4V1M - chains A and I of the 13 polymer chains in the assembly; structure by electron microscopy, 6.60 A resolution (low resolution: residue-level contacts below are approximate; hydrogen-bond / salt-bridge calls are withheld).

[Chain A]
Molecule: DNA-directed RNA polymerase II subunit RPB1
Source organism: Saccharomyces cerevisiae
Notes: EC 2.7.7.6
Reference sequence: P04050 (RPB1_YEAST); residue numbers follow UniProt; this construct covers 1-1733
Amino-acid sequence (1733 residues; row label = number of the first residue in the row):
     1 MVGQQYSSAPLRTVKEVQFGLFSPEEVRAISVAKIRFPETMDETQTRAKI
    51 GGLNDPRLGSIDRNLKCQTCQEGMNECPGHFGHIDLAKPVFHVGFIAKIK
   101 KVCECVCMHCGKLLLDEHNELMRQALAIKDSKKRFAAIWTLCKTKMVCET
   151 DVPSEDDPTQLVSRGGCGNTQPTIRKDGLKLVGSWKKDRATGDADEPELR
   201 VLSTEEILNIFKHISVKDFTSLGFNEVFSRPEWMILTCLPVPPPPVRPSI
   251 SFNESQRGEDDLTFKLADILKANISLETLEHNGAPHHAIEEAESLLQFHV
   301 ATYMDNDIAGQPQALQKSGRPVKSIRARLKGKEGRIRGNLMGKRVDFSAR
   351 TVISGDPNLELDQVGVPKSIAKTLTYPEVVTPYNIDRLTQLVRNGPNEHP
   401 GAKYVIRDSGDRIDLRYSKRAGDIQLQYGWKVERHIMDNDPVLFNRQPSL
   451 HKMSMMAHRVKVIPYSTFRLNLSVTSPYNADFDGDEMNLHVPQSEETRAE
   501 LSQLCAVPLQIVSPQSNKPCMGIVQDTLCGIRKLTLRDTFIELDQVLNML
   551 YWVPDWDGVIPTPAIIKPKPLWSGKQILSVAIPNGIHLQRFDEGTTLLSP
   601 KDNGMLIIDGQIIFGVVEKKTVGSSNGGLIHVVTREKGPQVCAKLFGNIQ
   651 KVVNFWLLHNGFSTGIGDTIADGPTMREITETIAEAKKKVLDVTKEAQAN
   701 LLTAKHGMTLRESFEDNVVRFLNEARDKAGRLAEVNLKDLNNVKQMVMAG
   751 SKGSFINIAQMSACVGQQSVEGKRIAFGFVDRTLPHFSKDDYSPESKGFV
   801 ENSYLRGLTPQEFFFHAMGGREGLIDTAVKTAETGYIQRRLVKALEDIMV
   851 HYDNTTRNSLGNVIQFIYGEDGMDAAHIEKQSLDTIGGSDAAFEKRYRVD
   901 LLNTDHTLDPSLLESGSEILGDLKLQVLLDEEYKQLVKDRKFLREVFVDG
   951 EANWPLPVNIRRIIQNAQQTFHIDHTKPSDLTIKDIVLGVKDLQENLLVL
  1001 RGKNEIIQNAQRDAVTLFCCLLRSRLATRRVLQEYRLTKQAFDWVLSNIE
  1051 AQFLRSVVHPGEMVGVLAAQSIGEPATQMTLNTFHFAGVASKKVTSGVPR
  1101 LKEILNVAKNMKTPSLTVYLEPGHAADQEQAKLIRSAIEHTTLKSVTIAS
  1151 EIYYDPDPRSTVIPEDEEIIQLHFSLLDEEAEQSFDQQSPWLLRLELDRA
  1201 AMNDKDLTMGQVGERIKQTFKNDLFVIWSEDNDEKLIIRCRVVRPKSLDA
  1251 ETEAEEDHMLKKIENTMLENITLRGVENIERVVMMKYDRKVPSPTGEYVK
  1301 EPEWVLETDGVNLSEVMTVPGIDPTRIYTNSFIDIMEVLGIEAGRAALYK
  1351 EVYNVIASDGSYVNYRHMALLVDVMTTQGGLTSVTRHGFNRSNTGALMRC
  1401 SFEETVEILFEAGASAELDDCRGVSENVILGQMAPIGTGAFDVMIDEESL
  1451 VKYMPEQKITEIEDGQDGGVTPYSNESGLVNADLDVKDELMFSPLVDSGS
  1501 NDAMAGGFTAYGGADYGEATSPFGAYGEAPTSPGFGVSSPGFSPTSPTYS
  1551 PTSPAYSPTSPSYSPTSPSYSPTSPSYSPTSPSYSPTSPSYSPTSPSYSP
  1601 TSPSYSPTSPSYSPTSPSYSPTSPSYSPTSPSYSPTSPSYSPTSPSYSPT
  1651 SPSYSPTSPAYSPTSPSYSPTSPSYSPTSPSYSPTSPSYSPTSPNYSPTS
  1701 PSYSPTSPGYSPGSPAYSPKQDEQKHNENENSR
Disordered / not traced: 1-2, 1081-1091, 1177-1186, 1244-1253, 1456-1733
Ion coordination: Zn2+ site 1: Cys67, Cys70, Cys77, His80; Zn2+ site 2: Cys107, Cys110, Cys148, Cys167; Mg2+: Asp481, Asp483, Asp485 (shared with 1 residue of chain P)

[Chain I]
Molecule: DNA-directed RNA polymerase II subunit RPB9
Source organism: Saccharomyces cerevisiae
Reference sequence: P27999 (RPB9_YEAST); residues 1-122 here = UniProt positions 1-122
Amino-acid sequence (122 residues; numbered 1 to 122; the number before each row is that of its first residue):
     1 MTTFRFCRDCNNMLYPREDKENNRLLFECRTCSYVEEAGSPLVYRHELIT
    51 NIGETAGVVQDIGSDPTLPRSDRECPKCHSRENVFFQSQQRRKDTSMVLF
   101 FVCLSCSHIFTSDQKNKRTQFS
Disordered / not traced: 1, 121-122
Ion coordination: Zn2+ site 1: Cys7, Cys10, Cys29, Cys32; Zn2+ site 2: Cys75, Cys78, Cys103, Cys106

[Interface between chain A and chain I]
Contacting residue pairs (67):
  Ala697(A) - Met97(I)
  Gln698(A) - Met97(I)
  Gln698(A) - Val98(I)
  Gln698(A) - Leu99(I)
  Gln698(A) - Ser112(I)
  Ala699(A) - Ser112(I)
  Ala699(A) - Asp113(I)
  Ala699(A) - Gln114(I)
  Asn700(A) - Val98(I)
  Asn700(A) - Asp113(I)
  Asn700(A) - Lys115(I)
  Asn700(A) - Asn116(I)
  Leu701(A) - Gln114(I)
  Leu701(A) - Lys115(I)
  Thr709(A) - Lys93(I)
  Thr709(A) - Asp94(I)
  Leu710(A) - Ser96(I)
  Arg711(A) - Gln87(I)
  Arg711(A) - Lys93(I)
  Arg711(A) - Thr95(I)
  Arg711(A) - Ser96(I)
  Arg711(A) - Met97(I)
  Phe714(A) - Met97(I)
  Asp781(A) - Arg91(I)
  Arg782(A) - Thr67(I)
  Ser788(A) - Thr67(I)
  Ser788(A) - Pro69(I)
  Lys789(A) - Asp65(I)
  Lys789(A) - Thr67(I)
  Lys789(A) - Pro69(I)
  Asp790(A) - Phe86(I)
  Asp790(A) - Gln87(I)
  Tyr792(A) - Gln87(I)
  Lys1144(A) - Leu48(I)
  Thr1147(A) - Leu48(I)
  Thr1147(A) - Ile49(I)
  Ile1148(A) - Glu47(I)
  Ile1148(A) - Leu48(I)
  Ile1148(A) - Ile49(I)
  Ala1149(A) - Arg45(I)
  Ala1149(A) - Glu47(I)
  Ser1150(A) - Arg45(I)
  Ser1150(A) - His46(I)
  Glu1151(A) - Leu42(I)
  Glu1151(A) - Tyr44(I)
  Glu1151(A) - Arg45(I)
  Ile1152(A) - Leu42(I)
  Ile1152(A) - Val43(I)
  Ile1152(A) - Tyr44(I)
  Tyr1153(A) - Pro41(I)
  Tyr1153(A) - Leu42(I)
  Tyr1154(A) - Glu18(I)
  Tyr1154(A) - Asn23(I)
  Tyr1154(A) - Arg24(I)
  Tyr1154(A) - Leu25(I)
  Tyr1154(A) - Pro41(I)
  Pro1156(A) - Asn23(I)
  Val1162(A) - Pro41(I)
  Pro1190(A) - Glu18(I)
  Trp1191(A) - Glu18(I)
  Trp1191(A) - Leu25(I)
  Trp1191(A) - Val43(I)
  Ala1254(A) - Lys20(I)
  Asp1257(A) - Pro16(I)
  Glu1264(A) - Tyr44(I)
  Glu1264(A) - His46(I)
  Leu1268(A) - Leu48(I)
Interface residues without a listed pair, chain A (35 interface residues in all): Lys695, Leu702, Asp1198
Interface residues without a listed pair, chain I (37 interface residues in all): Leu68, Arg73, Gln89, Arg92

[Summary]
35 residues of chain A face 37 of chain I across their interface. Cys67(A), Cys70(A), Cys77(A) and His80(A)
form the Zn2+ site 1. Cys107(A), Cys110(A), Cys148(A) and Cys167(A) form the Zn2+ site 2.
Chain A is DNA-directed RNA polymerase II subunit RPB1 and chain I is DNA-directed RNA polymerase II subunit
RPB9, both from Saccharomyces cerevisiae; the structure, Architecture of the RNA polymerase II-Mediator core
transcription initiation complex, was determined by electron microscopy, deposited together with 4V1N and
4V1O.
